PDB entry 3JSE | X-ray diffraction, 2.90 A resolution | chains J and K of the 21 polymer chains in the assembly

== Chain J (and K) ==
Name: Proteasome subunit beta
Organism: Thermoplasma acidophilum
Notes: EC 3.4.25.1; chain K of this document is another copy of the same molecule, construct and numbering; everything in this record applies to it too
UniProtKB: P28061 (PSMB_THEAC); residues 1-203 here correspond to UniProt positions 9-211 (UniProt number = residue number + 8)
Sequence (203 residues; numbered 1 to 203; the number before each row is that of its first residue):
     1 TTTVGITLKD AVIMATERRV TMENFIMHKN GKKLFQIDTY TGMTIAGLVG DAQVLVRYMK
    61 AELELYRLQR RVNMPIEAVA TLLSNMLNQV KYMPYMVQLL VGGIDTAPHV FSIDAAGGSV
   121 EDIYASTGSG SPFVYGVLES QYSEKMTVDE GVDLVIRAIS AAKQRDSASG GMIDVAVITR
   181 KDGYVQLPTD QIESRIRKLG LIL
Curated features (UniProtKB/Swiss-Prot):
  - active site: Thr1 (Nucleophile)

== Interface between chain J and chain K ==
Pairs across the interface - 29 pairs, chain J then chain K:
  Phe25(J) - Ser131(K)
  Phe25(J) - Tyr135(K)  hydrophobic
  Met27(J) - Ser112(K)
  Met27(J) - Asp122(K)
  Met27(J) - Tyr135(K)
  His28(J) - Ser112(K)
  His28(J) - Val120(K)
  His28(J) - Asp122(K)  salt bridge
  Lys29(J) - Glu139(K)  salt bridge
  Leu48(J) - Ala116(K)  hydrophobic
  Val49(J) - Gly118(K)
  Gly50(J) - Asn88(K)
  Gly50(J) - Ala116(K)
  Gly50(J) - Gly117(K)
  Gly50(J) - Gly118(K)
  Asp51(J) - Asn88(K)  hydrogen bond
  Asp51(J) - Lys91(K)  salt bridge
  Gln53(J) - Ser84(K)
  Gln53(J) - Gly117(K)
  Gln53(J) - Gly118(K)
  Gln53(J) - Ser119(K)  hydrogen bond (side chain-backbone)
  Val54(J) - Asn85(K)
  Val54(J) - Asn88(K)
  Arg57(J) - Thr81(K)
  Arg57(J) - Ser84(K)
  Arg57(J) - Asn85(K)  hydrogen bond
  Met93(J) - Tyr92(K)
  Pro94(J) - Lys91(K)  hydrogen bond (backbone-side chain)
  Pro94(J) - Tyr92(K)  hydrogen bond (backbone-side chain)
Interface residues without a listed pair, chain J (16 interface residues in all): Gly31, Tyr95, Met96
Interface residues without a listed pair, chain K (20 interface residues in all): Gln98, Ala125, Ser126, Pro132

== Summary ==
Chain J and chain K form an interface of 16 and 20 residues respectively; the contacts include 5 hydrogen
bonds and 3 salt bridges. Among the polar pairs are His28(J)-Asp122(K), Lys29(J)-Glu139(K) and
Asp51(J)-Lys91(K). Curated annotation (UniProt) lists active-site residue Thr1(J) on chain J.
Both chains are Proteasome subunit beta (Thermoplasma acidophilum). Entry 3JSE (Crystal structure of archaeal
20S proteasome in complex with mutated P26 activator) was determined by X-ray diffraction together with 3JRM
and 3JTL from the same study.
